Entry 6PTP (X-ray diffraction, 1.85 A resolution); this record covers chains A and B.

Chain A:
Protein: HIV-1 Protease
Organism: Human immunodeficiency virus 1
UniProtKB: Q7SSI0 (Q7SSI0_9HIV1); residues 1-99 here = UniProt positions 1-99
Chain sequence (99 residues; each row starts with the number of its first residue):
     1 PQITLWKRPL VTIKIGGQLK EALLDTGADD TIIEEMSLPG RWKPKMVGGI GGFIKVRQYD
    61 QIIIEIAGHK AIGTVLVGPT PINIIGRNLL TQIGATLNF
Sequence notes: engineered mutation K7 (Gln in Q7SSI0), I32 (Val in Q7SSI0), I33 (Leu in Q7SSI0), V47 (Ile in Q7SSI0), I63 (Leu in Q7SSI0), A67 (Cys in Q7SSI0), I82 (Val in Q7SSI0), A95 (Ser in Q7SSI0)
Ligand contacts: KVS (N~2~-[(2R,5S)-5-({(2S,3S)-2-[(N-acetyl-L-threonyl)amino]-3-methylpent-4-enoyl}amino)-2-butyl-4,4-dihydroxynonanoyl]-L-glutaminyl-L-argininamide): R8, L23, D25, G27, A28, D29, D30, I32, V47, G48, G49, I50, P81, I82, I84
Reported in the primary citation:
  - catalytic residues: D25
  - binding site for KVS: D25, D29, G48, I50

Chain B:
Protein: HIV-1 Protease
Organism: Human immunodeficiency virus 1
UniProtKB: Q7SSI0 (Q7SSI0_9HIV1); residues 101-199 here correspond to UniProt positions 1-99 (UniProt number = residue number - 100)
Chain sequence (99 residues; each row starts with the number of its first residue):
   101 PQITLWKRPL VTIKIGGQLK EALLDTGADD TIIEEMSLPG RWKPKMVGGI GGFIKVRQYD
   161 QIIIEIAGHK AIGTVLVGPT PINIIGRNLL TQIGATLNF
Sequence notes: engineered mutation K107 (Gln7 in Q7SSI0), I132 (Val32 in Q7SSI0), I133 (Leu33 in Q7SSI0), V147 (Ile47 in Q7SSI0), I163 (Leu63 in Q7SSI0), A167 (Cys67 in Q7SSI0), I182 (Val82 in Q7SSI0), A195 (Ser95 in Q7SSI0)
Ligand contacts: KVS (N~2~-[(2R,5S)-5-({(2S,3S)-2-[(N-acetyl-L-threonyl)amino]-3-methylpent-4-enoyl}amino)-2-butyl-4,4-dihydroxynonanoyl]-L-glutaminyl-L-argininamide): R108, L123, D125, G127, A128, D129, D130, I132, K145, M146, V147, G148, G149, I150, F153, L176, T180, P181, I182, I184
Reported in the primary citation:
  - catalytic residues: D125
  - binding site for KVS: D125, G127, D129, D130, G148, I150

Chain A / chain B interface:
Residue-residue contacts (88; chain A residue first):
  P1(A) with L197(B); N198(B); F199(B), hydrogen bond (backbone-backbone)
  Q2(A) with T196(B); L197(B); N198(B), hydrogen bond
  I3(A) with T196(B); L197(B), hydrogen bond (backbone-backbone); F199(B), hydrophobic
  L5(A) with T126(B); R187(B), hydrogen bond (backbone-side chain); L190(B), hydrophobic; T191(B); A195(B)
  W6(A) with R187(B), hydrogen bond (backbone-side chain); T191(B)
  K7(A) with R187(B), hydrogen bond (backbone-side chain)
  R8(A) with D129(B), salt bridge; R187(B)
  P9(A) with T126(B)
  L23(A) with G127(B)
  L24(A) with T126(B), hydrogen bond (backbone-side chain); L197(B), hydrophobic; F199(B), hydrophobic
  D25(A) with D125(B); T126(B); G127(B), hydrogen bond (side chain-backbone)
  T26(A) with P109(B); L124(B), hydrogen bond (side chain-backbone); D125(B); T126(B), hydrogen bond (side chain-backbone); L197(B)
  G27(A) with L123(B); D125(B), hydrogen bond (backbone-side chain)
  D29(A) with R108(B), salt bridge
  G48(A) with I150(B)
  G49(A) with I150(B); P181(B)
  I50(A) with I132(B), hydrophobic; G149(B); I150(B); G151(B), hydrogen bond (backbone-backbone); G152(B); I154(B), hydrophobic; I184(B), hydrophobic
  G51(A) with G151(B); G152(B); I154(B)
  G52(A) with G151(B)
  I54(A) with I150(B)
  T80(A) with I150(B)
  I84(A) with I150(B), hydrophobic
  R87(A) with L105(B), hydrogen bond (side chain-backbone); W106(B), hydrogen bond (side chain-backbone); K107(B); R108(B); P109(B)
  L90(A) with L105(B), hydrophobic
  T91(A) with L105(B); W106(B)
  Q92(A) with W106(B)
  I93(A) with F199(B)
  G94(A) with N198(B)
  A95(A) with L105(B); N198(B); F199(B), hydrophobic
  T96(A) with Q102(B); I103(B); T196(B); L197(B); N198(B), hydrogen bond (backbone-backbone)
  L97(A) with P101(B); Q102(B); I103(B), hydrogen bond (backbone-backbone); L124(B), hydrophobic; T196(B)
  N98(A) with P101(B); Q102(B), hydrogen bond; G194(B); A195(B); T196(B), hydrogen bond (backbone-backbone); N198(B), hydrogen bond
  F99(A) with P101(B), hydrogen bond (backbone-backbone); I103(B), hydrophobic; L124(B), hydrophobic; H169(B); I193(B), hydrophobic; A195(B), hydrophobic
Other interface residues (no listed pair), chain A (38 interface residues in all): T4, I32, A67, H69, P81
Other interface residues (no listed pair), chain B (37 interface residues in all): T104, G148, A167, T180

In short:
Chain A and chain B form an interface of 38 and 37 residues respectively; the contacts include 20 hydrogen
bonds and 2 salt bridges. Polar pairs include R8(A)-D129(B), D29(A)-R108(B) and Q2(A)-N198(B). From the paper:
catalytic residues D25(A) and D125(B); a binding site for KVS at D25(A), D29(A) and D125(B) among others.
Chain A and chain B are both HIV-1 Protease (Human immunodeficiency virus 1); the structure, Joint
X-ray/neutron structure of HIV-1 protease triple mutant (V32I,I47V,V82I) with tetrahedral intermediate mimic
KVS-1, was determined by X-ray diffraction (same publication as 6KMP and 6PU8).
